PDB entry 9CEV | electron microscopy, 3.26 A resolution | chains N and P of the 4 polymer chains in the assembly

[Chain N]
Molecule: 54-nt DNA strand
Sequence (54 nucleotides; each row starts with the number of its first residue; numbers below 1 keep their minus sign (DA-24 is residue -24)):
   -24 ATTCGAGCTC GGTACCCGGG CATATCTATA GGTTATGAAA TCAAATTACA AATA
Disordered / not traced: -24 to -16, 0-29

[Chain P]
Molecule: Maltose/maltodextrin-binding periplasmic protein, Spizellomyces punctatus Fanzor 1
Organism: Escherichia coli K-12
UniProt: chimeric construct of P0AEX9, A0A0L0H5U9: residues -375 to -10 from P0AEX9 (MALE_ECOLI) positions 27-392 (UniProt number = residue number + 402); residues 2-638 from A0A0L0H5U9 positions 2-638 (same numbers)
Chain sequence (1032 residues; each row starts with the number of its first residue; numbers below 1 keep their minus sign (Met-393 is residue -393)):
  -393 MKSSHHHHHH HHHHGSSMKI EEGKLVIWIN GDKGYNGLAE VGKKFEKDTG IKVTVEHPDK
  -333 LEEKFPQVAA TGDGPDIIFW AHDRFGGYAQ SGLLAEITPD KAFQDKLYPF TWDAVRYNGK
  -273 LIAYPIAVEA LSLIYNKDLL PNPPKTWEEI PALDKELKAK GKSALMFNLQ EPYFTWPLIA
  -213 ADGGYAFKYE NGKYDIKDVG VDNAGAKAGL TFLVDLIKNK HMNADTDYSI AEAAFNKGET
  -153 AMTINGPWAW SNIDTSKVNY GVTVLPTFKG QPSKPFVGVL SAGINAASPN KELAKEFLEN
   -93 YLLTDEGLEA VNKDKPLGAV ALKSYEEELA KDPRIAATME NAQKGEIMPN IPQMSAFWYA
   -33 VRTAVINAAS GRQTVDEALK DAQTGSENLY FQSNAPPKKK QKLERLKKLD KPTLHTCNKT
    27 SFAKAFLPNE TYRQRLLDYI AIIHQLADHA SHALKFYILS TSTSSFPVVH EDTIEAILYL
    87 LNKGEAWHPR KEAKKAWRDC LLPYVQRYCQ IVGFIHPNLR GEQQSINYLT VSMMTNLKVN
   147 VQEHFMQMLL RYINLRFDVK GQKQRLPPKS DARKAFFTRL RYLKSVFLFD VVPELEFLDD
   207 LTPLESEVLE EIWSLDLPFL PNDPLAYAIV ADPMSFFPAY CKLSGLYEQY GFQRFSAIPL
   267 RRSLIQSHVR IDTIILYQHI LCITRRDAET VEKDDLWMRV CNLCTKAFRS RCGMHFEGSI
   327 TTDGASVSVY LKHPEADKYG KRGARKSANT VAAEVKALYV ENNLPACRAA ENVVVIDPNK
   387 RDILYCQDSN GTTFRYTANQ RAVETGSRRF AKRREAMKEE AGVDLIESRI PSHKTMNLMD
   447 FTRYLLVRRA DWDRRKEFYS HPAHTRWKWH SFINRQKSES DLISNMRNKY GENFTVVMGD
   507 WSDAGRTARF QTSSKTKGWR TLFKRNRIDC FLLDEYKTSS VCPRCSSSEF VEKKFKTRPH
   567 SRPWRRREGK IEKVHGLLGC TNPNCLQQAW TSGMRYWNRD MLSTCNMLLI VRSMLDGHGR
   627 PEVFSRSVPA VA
Disordered / not traced: -393 to 17, 346-361, 634-638
Sequence notes: expression tag (-393 to -376); linker (-9 to 1)
Metal / ion sites: Mg2+ site 1: Asp383, Glu541; Mg2+ site 2: Asp383, Asn385, Asp606; Zn2+: Cys548, Cys551, Cys586, Cys591
What the authors report for this chain:
  - mutagenesis - D606N: increased catalytic activity

[How chain N and chain P interact]
Contacting residue pairs (24; chain N residue first):
  DC-8(N) with Arg292(P), salt bridge to the phosphate
  DG-7(N) with Thr290(P), phosphate contact; Arg292(P), phosphate contact
  DG-6(N) with Arg126(P), salt bridge to the phosphate
  DG-5(N) with Lys89(P), salt bridge to the phosphate; Arg96(P), base contact; Arg126(P), phosphate contact; Gly127(P), hydrogen bond to the phosphate; Arg291(P), hydrogen bond to the base
  DC-4(N) with Lys89(P), salt bridge to the phosphate; Trp93(P), phosphate contact; His94(P), hydrogen bond to the phosphate; Pro95(P), phosphate contact; Arg96(P), hydrogen bond to the phosphate; Gln129(P), hydrogen bond to the base
  DA-3(N) with Pro95(P), phosphate contact; Arg96(P), hydrogen bond to the phosphate; Lys97(P), hydrogen bond to the phosphate; Lys100(P), phosphate contact; Gln129(P), hydrogen bond to the base
  DT-2(N) with Lys97(P), phosphate contact; Gln129(P), base contact; Asn133(P), hydrogen bond to the base
  DA-1(N) with Tyr345(P), base contact
Also at the interface, not in a pair above, chain P (18 interface residues in all): Tyr85, Ala92, Glu128

[Summary]
8 residues of chain N and 18 residues of chain P are in contact; the contacts include 9 hydrogen bonds and 4
salt bridges. Among the polar pairs are DG-5(N)-Arg291(P), DC-4(N)-Gln129(P) and DA-3(N)-Gln129(P). The Mg2+
site 1 is built by Asp383(P) and Glu541(P). From the paper: D606N of chain P increases catalytic activity.
Here chain N is a 54-nt DNA strand and chain P is Maltose/maltodextrin-binding periplasmic protein,
Spizellomyces punctatus Fanzor 1 (Escherichia coli K-12). Entry 9CEV (Spizellomyces punctatus Fanzor (SpuFz)
State 2) was determined by electron microscopy together with 9CER, 9CES, 9CET, 9CEU, 9CEW, 9CEX and 6 further
entries from the same study.
